Entry 7L15 (X-ray diffraction, 2.25 A resolution); this record covers chains A and B.

# Chain A
Molecule: T cell receptor mu chain
From: Monodelphis domestica
Amino-acid sequence (224 residues; each row starts with the number of its first residue):
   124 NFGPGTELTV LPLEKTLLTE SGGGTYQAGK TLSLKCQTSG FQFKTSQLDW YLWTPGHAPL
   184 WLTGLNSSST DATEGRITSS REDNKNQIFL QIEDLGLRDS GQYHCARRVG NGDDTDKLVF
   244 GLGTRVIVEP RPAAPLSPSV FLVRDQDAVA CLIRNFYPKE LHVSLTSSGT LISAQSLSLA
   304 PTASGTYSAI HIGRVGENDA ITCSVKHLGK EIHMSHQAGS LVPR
Unresolved in the structure: 124-130, 344-347
Disulfides: Cys-159/Cys-228, Cys-274/Cys-326
Glycans and other covalent adducts: N-acetylglucosamine (NAG) linked to Asn-189

# Chain B
Molecule: T cell receptor gamma chain
From: Monodelphis domestica
Amino-acid sequence (231 residues; row label = number of the first residue in the row):
     1 ETGVALEQRP ISITRNAKQS ASLNCKILNP VSDYVHWYRS QEGRAPERLL VYSRSKSESV
    61 PDPGFSADKV RAYKGKDDTC RLIVSDLQVS DSGVYHCASW DGRVKVFGEG TRLIVTESAF
   121 KKKPPKPIFF LPTSEEIKQK QSGTYICLLE DFFPNVVKTY WKEDGNSQPL DAQFGPITGG
   181 GNSYSQVSWL TVKEDVLRKN LTYFYQHEDL GMEPKAFSIS SVREKGSLVP R
Unresolved in the structure: 1, 223-231
Disulfides: Cys-25/Cys-97
Glycans and other covalent adducts: N-acetylglucosamine (NAG) linked to Asn-200

# Chain A / chain B interface
Residue-residue contacts (83):
  Gln-170(A) with Arg-103(B)
  Asp-172(A) with Arg-103(B), salt bridge
  Tyr-174(A) with Lys-105(B), hydrogen bond (side chain-backbone); Phe-107(B), hydrophobic
  Trp-176(A) with Ser-40(B); Pro-46(B), hydrophobic; His-96(B)
  Gly-179(A) with Glu-109(B)
  His-180(A) with His-96(B); Glu-109(B)
  Ala-181(A) with Phe-107(B); Gly-108(B); Glu-109(B)
  Pro-182(A) with His-96(B); Phe-107(B); Gly-108(B)
  Trp-184(A) with Arg-103(B); Val-104(B), hydrophobic
  Gly-187(A) with Arg-103(B)
  Leu-188(A) with Arg-103(B)
  His-227(A) with Pro-46(B)
  Arg-231(A) with Trp-100(B); Gly-102(B)
  Asp-237(A) with Ser-32(B), hydrogen bond; Tyr-34(B); His-36(B), hydrogen bond (backbone-side chain); Trp-100(B)
  Thr-238(A) with Tyr-34(B); Arg-48(B), hydrogen bond (backbone-side chain)
  Asp-239(A) with His-36(B); Arg-48(B), hydrogen bond (backbone-side chain); Trp-100(B), hydrogen bond (backbone-side chain); Lys-105(B), hydrogen bond (backbone-side chain)
  Lys-240(A) with Tyr-38(B); Arg-48(B); Lys-105(B)
  Leu-241(A) with Tyr-38(B), hydrogen bond (backbone-side chain); Trp-100(B), hydrophobic; Lys-105(B)
  Phe-243(A) with Tyr-38(B), hydrophobic; Ala-45(B); Pro-46(B)
  Gly-244(A) with Ala-45(B); Pro-46(B)
  Leu-245(A) with Gly-43(B); Arg-44(B); Ala-45(B)
  Ser-262(A) with Lys-140(B), hydrogen bond
  Phe-264(A) with Glu-135(B); Glu-136(B); Gln-139(B); Lys-140(B)
  Leu-265(A) with Thr-133(B)
  Val-266(A) with Phe-130(B), hydrophobic; Leu-131(B); Thr-133(B)
  Arg-267(A) with Phe-130(B)
  Asp-268(A) with Ile-128(B); Phe-129(B); Phe-130(B)
  Ala-271(A) with Phe-130(B)
  Ala-273(A) with Phe-130(B)
  Leu-275(A) with Glu-136(B); Thr-144(B)
  Arg-277(A) with Glu-136(B), salt bridge; Lys-140(B); Ser-142(B), hydrogen bond; Thr-144(B); Thr-191(B)
  Asn-278(A) with Lys-140(B)
  Ser-301(A) with Gly-175(B); Val-187(B); Trp-189(B)
  Ala-303(A) with Gln-173(B); Trp-189(B), hydrophobic
  Pro-304(A) with Gln-173(B)
  Ala-306(A) with Asp-171(B)
  Ser-311(A) with Trp-189(B), hydrogen bond
  Ile-313(A) with Ile-146(B), hydrophobic; Trp-189(B), hydrophobic
  Ile-315(A) with Leu-148(B), hydrophobic
  Arg-317(A) with Ile-128(B); Glu-150(B), salt bridge
Also at the interface, not in a pair above, chain A (46 interface residues in all): Asp-194, Asp-236, Val-272, Leu-302, Thr-305, Ala-312
Also at the interface, not in a pair above, chain B (43 interface residues in all): Asp-33, Asp-62, Phe-174, Pro-176

# In short
The interface between chain A and chain B involves 46 residues on one side and 43 on the other, with 11
hydrogen bonds and 3 salt bridges. Polar contacts include Asp-172(A)/Arg-103(B), Arg-277(A)/Glu-136(B) and
Arg-317(A)/Glu-150(B). Covalently linked N-acetylglucosamine: at Asn-189(A). N-acetylglucosamine is covalently
linked to Asn-200(B).
Chain A is T cell receptor mu chain and chain B is T cell receptor gamma chain, both from Monodelphis
domestica; the structure, Marsupial T cell receptor Spl_118, was determined by X-ray diffraction, deposited
together with 7K0X and 7K0Z.
